PDB entry 9JJ6 | electron microscopy, 2.94 A resolution | chains B and A

[Chain B]
Molecule: BtHKU5-CoV-2-441 Spike RBD domain
Source organism: Pipistrellus bat coronavirus HKU5
Sequence (239 residues; row label = number of the first residue in the row):
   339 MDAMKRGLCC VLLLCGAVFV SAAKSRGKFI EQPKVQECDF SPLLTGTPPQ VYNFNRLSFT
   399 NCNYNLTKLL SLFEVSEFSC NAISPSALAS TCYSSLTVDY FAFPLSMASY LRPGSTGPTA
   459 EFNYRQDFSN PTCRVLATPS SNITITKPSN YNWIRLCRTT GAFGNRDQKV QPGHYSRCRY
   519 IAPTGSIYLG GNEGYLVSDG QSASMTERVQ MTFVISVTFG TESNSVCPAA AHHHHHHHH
Not modelled in the structure: 339-376, 399-401, 558-563, 567-577
Disulfide bonds: C418-C471, C430-C565, C495-C516

[Chain A]
Molecule: Processed angiotensin-converting enzyme 2
Source organism: Homo sapiens
Reference sequence: Q9BYF1 (ACE2_HUMAN); residues 19-615 here = UniProt positions 19-615
Sequence (608 residues; numbered 19 to 626; the number before each row is that of its first residue):
    19 STIEEQAKTF LDKFNHEAED LFYQSSLASW NYNTNITEEN VQNMNNAGDK WSAFLKEQST
    79 LAQMYPLQEI QNLTVKLQLQ ALQQNGSSVL SEDKSKRLNT ILNTMSTIYS TGKVCNPDNP
   139 QECLLLEPGL NEIMANSLDY NERLWAWESW RSEVGKQLRP LYEEYVVLKN EMARANHYED
   199 YGDYWRGDYE VNGVDGYDYS RGQLIEDVEH TFEEIKPLYE HLHAYVRAKL MNAYPSYISP
   259 IGCLPAHLLG DMWGRFWTNL YSLTVPFGQK PNIDVTDAMV DQAWDAQRIF KEAEKFFVSV
   319 GLPNMTQGFW ENSMLTDPGN VQKAVCHPTA WDLGKGDFRI LMCTKVTMDD FLTAHHEMGH
   379 IQYDMAYAAQ PFLLRNGANE GFHEAVGEIM SLSAATPKHL KSIGLLSPDF QEDNETEINF
   439 LLKQALTIVG TLPFTYMLEK WRWMVFKGEI PKDQWMKKWW EMKREIVGVV EPVPHDETYC
   499 DPASLFHVSN DYSFIRYYTR TLYQFQFQEA LCQAAKHEGP LHKCDISNST EAGQKLFNML
   559 RLGKSEPWTL ALENVVGAKN MNVRPLLNYF EPLFTWLKDQ NKNSFVGWST DWSPYADAAA
   619 HHHHHHHH
Not modelled in the structure: 609-626
Sequence notes: expression tag (616-626)
Disulfide bonds: C133-C141, C344-C361, C530-C542
UniProt features mapped onto this chain:
  - region (Interaction with SARS-CoV spike glycoprotein): D30 to Y41, M82 to P84, K353 to R357
  - active site: E375 (Proton acceptor), H505 (Proton donor)
  - binding site (chloride): R169, W477, K481
  - binding site (substrate): R273, H345, P346, Y515
  - binding site (Zn(2+)): H374, H378, E402
  - glycosylation (N-linked (GlcNAc...) asparagine): N53, N90, N103, N322, N432, N546
  - mutagenesis: S19 (S19P: Increases slightly the interaction with RBD domain of SARS-CoV-2 spike protein), Q24 to K26 (Slightly inhibits interaction with SARS-CoV spike glycoprotein), Q24 (Q24T: Increases slightly the interaction with RBD domain of SARS-CoV-2 spike protein), A25 (A25V: Increases slightly the interaction with RBD domain of SARS-CoV-2 spike protein), T27 (T27Y: Increases slightly the interaction with RBD domain of SARS-CoV-2 spike protein. In sACE2.v2.2; increases interaction with RBD domain of SARS-CoV-2 spike protein ...), L29 (L29F: Increases slightly the interaction with RBD domain of SARS-CoV-2 spike protein), K31 (K31D: Abolishes interaction with SARS-CoV spike glycoprotein; K31Y: Increases slightly the interaction with RBD domain of SARS-CoV-2 spike protein), N33 (N33D: Increases slightly the interaction with RBD domain of SARS-CoV-2 spike protein), H34 (H34A: Increases slightly the interaction with RBD domain of SARS-CoV-2 spike protein), E37 (E37A: No effect on interaction with SARS-CoV spike glycoprotein), D38 (D38A: No effect on interaction with SARS-CoV spike glycoprotein), L39 (L39R: Increases slightly the interaction with RBD domain of SARS-CoV-2 spike protein), 48 further mutagenesis entries in UniProt
Reported in the primary citation:
  - mutagenesis - D30A/E37K, H34G/E37K: decreased binding to BtHKU5-CoV-2-441 Spike RBD domain (chain B)
  - mutagenesis - K26A, D30A, T92I/T324G/Q325G, Q325A, E329A, E329G/N330G, K353E: unchanged binding to BtHKU5-CoV-2-441 Spike RBD domain (chain B)

[How chain B and chain A interact]
Pairs across the interface (48; chain B residue first):
  S447(B) - Q325(A)
  S447(B) - E329(A)
  Y448(B) - Q325(A)
  Y448(B) - G326(A)
  Y448(B) - E329(A)
  S453(B) - Q325(A)  hydrogen bond
  T454(B) - T324(A)
  T454(B) - Q325(A)  hydrogen bond (backbone-backbone)
  G455(B) - T324(A)
  P456(B) - G354(A)
  R493(B) - Y41(A)
  R493(B) - K353(A)  hydrogen bond (side chain-backbone)
  L494(B) - K353(A)
  R496(B) - E37(A)  salt bridge
  R496(B) - K353(A)
  R496(B) - A386(A)
  T498(B) - N33(A)
  T498(B) - H34(A)
  T498(B) - E37(A)
  G499(B) - D30(A)
  G499(B) - N33(A)  hydrogen bond (backbone-side chain)
  A500(B) - K26(A)
  A500(B) - L29(A)  hydrophobic
  A500(B) - D30(A)  hydrogen bond (backbone-side chain)
  A500(B) - N33(A)
  A500(B) - T92(A)
  A500(B) - Q96(A)  hydrogen bond (backbone-side chain)
  A500(B) - P389(A)
  F501(B) - P389(A)
  G502(B) - A387(A)
  G502(B) - Q388(A)
  G502(B) - P389(A)
  N503(B) - E37(A)  hydrogen bond
  N503(B) - A386(A)  hydrogen bond (side chain-backbone)
  N503(B) - A387(A)  hydrogen bond (backbone-backbone)
  N503(B) - Q388(A)  hydrogen bond (side chain-backbone)
  N503(B) - R393(A)
  R504(B) - A387(A)  hydrogen bond (side chain-backbone)
  S524(B) - H34(A)  hydrogen bond
  Y526(B) - T27(A)
  G529(B) - K26(A)  hydrogen bond (backbone-side chain)
  G529(B) - D30(A)
  G532(B) - D30(A)
  Y533(B) - D30(A)
  Y533(B) - K31(A)
  Y533(B) - H34(A)
  V535(B) - H34(A)
  D537(B) - K353(A)  salt bridge
Interface residues without a listed pair, chain B (24 interface residues in all): N530
Interface residues without a listed pair, chain A (28 interface residues in all): N90, V93, N322, M323, N330, D355
From the paper, about this interface:
  - pairs named by the authors: Y448(B)-N330(A), S453(B)-Q325(A) (hydrogen bond), R493(B)-Y41(A), R496(B)-E37(A) (hydrogen bond), A500(B)-Q96(A) (backbone contact), R504(B)-A387(A) (hydrogen bond), S524(B)-H34(A) (hydrogen bond), D537(B)-K353(A) (hydrogen bond)
  - interface residues, chain B: L494(B), A500(B), F501(B), Y533(B), V535(B)
  - hot spots on chain B (mutagenesis) - Y448A, R504A, S524A, D537A: decreased binding to Processed angiotensin-converting enzyme 2 (chain A)
  - interface residues, chain A: N90(A), T92(A), Q96(A), E329(A), N330(A), A386(A), A387(A), Q388(A), P389(A)
  - hot spots on chain A (mutagenesis) - E37K: decreased binding to BtHKU5-CoV-2-441 Spike RBD domain (chain B)

[Overview]
24 residues of chain B and 28 residues of chain A are in contact; the contacts include 13 hydrogen bonds and 2
salt bridges. Among the polar pairs are R496(B)-E37(A), D537(B)-K353(A) and S453(B)-Q325(A). The paper
describes contacts between Y448(B) and N330(A) and R493(B) and Y41(A); hydrogen bonds between S453(B) and
Q325(A), R496(B) and E37(A) and R504(B) and A387(A) among others; a backbone contact between A500(B) and
Q96(A). From the paper: Y448A, R504A and S524A of chain B, among others, reduce binding to Processed
angiotensin-converting enzyme 2 (chain A); interface residues L494(B), A500(B) and N90(A) among others; 14
substitutions were tested in all.
Here chain B is BtHKU5-CoV-2-441 Spike RBD domain (Pipistrellus bat coronavirus HKU5) and chain A is Processed
angiotensin-converting enzyme 2 (Homo sapiens). Entry 9JJ6 (BtHKU5-CoV-2-441 Spike RBD domain binding to
hACE2) was determined by electron microscopy.
